PDB entry 2Z9U | X-ray diffraction, 2.00 A resolution | chains A and B

[Chain A (and B)]
Molecule: Aspartate aminotransferase
Organism: Mesorhizobium loti
Notes: EC 2.6.1.30; chain B of this document is another copy of the same molecule, construct and numbering; everything in this record applies to it too
UniProtKB: Q988B8 (Q988B8_RHILO); residue numbers follow UniProt; this construct covers 2-393
Amino-acid sequence (392 residues; numbered 2 to 393; the number before each row is that of its first residue):
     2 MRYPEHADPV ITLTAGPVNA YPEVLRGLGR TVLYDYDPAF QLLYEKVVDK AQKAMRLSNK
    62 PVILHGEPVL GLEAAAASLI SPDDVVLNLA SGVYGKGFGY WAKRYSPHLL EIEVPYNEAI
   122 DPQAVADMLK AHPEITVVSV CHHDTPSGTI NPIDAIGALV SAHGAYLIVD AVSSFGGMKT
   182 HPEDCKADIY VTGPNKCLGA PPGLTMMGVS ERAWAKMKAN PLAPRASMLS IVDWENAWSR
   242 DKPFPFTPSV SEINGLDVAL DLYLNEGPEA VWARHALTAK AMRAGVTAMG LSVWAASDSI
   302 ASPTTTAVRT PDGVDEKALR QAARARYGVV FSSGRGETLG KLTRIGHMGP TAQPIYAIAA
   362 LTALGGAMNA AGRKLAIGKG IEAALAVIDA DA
UniProt features mapped onto this chain:
  - binding site (pyridoxal 5'-phosphate): Glu68, Tyr95, Thr146, Arg345
  - modified residue: Lys197 (N6-(pyridoxal phosphate)lysine)
Reported in the primary citation:
  - catalytic residues: Thr146, Asp171, Lys197 (proposed by the authors, not directly observed)
  - mutagenesis - R336A (20-fold): decreased binding to pyruvate
  - mutagenesis - R336A (2-fold): decreased binding to PM
  - mutagenesis - E68A, E68G: increased catalytic activity on PMP
  - mutagenesis - E68A, E68G: increased binding to PLP
  - mutagenesis - E68A, E68G: decreased catalytic activity on PM
  - specificity-determining residues: Glu68

[Interface between chain A and chain B]
Contacting residue pairs (99; chain A residue first):
  Glu6(A) - Pro39(B)
  Glu6(A) - Ala40(B)  hydrogen bond (backbone-backbone)
  His7(A) - Ala40(B)
  His7(A) - Leu43(B)
  Ala8(A) - Ala40(B)
  Asp9(A) - Thr32(B)
  Pro10(A) - Leu34(B)
  Pro10(A) - Asp38(B)
  Thr13(A) - Tyr35(B)
  Thr15(A) - Tyr35(B)
  Gly17(A) - Tyr35(B)
  Pro18(A) - Val33(B)  hydrophobic
  Pro18(A) - Leu34(B)
  Pro18(A) - Tyr35(B)
  Pro18(A) - Asp36(B)
  Pro18(A) - Thr248(B)
  Val19(A) - Val33(B)
  Asn20(A) - Thr32(B)
  Asn20(A) - Val33(B)  hydrogen bond (backbone-backbone)
  Leu26(A) - Gly30(B)
  Leu26(A) - Arg31(B)
  Leu26(A) - Val33(B)  hydrophobic
  Leu29(A) - Leu29(B)
  Leu29(A) - Ser252(B)
  Gly30(A) - Leu26(B)
  Arg31(A) - Leu26(B)
  Thr32(A) - Asn20(B)
  Val33(A) - Pro18(B)  hydrophobic
  Val33(A) - Val19(B)
  Val33(A) - Asn20(B)  hydrogen bond (backbone-backbone)
  Val33(A) - Ala21(B)
  Leu34(A) - Asp9(B)
  Leu34(A) - Pro10(B)
  Leu34(A) - Pro18(B)
  Tyr35(A) - Thr15(B)
  Tyr35(A) - Gly17(B)
  Tyr35(A) - Pro18(B)
  Tyr35(A) - Val331(B)  hydrophobic
  Tyr35(A) - Phe332(B)
  Tyr35(A) - Ser333(B)
  Tyr35(A) - Ser334(B)
  Asp36(A) - Pro18(B)
  Tyr37(A) - Arg336(B)
  Asp38(A) - Pro10(B)
  Asp38(A) - Arg325(B)  salt bridge
  Asp38(A) - Val331(B)
  Pro39(A) - Glu6(B)
  Pro39(A) - Arg325(B)
  Ala40(A) - Glu6(B)  hydrogen bond (backbone-backbone)
  Ala40(A) - His7(B)
  Ala40(A) - Ala8(B)
  Ala40(A) - Arg325(B)
  Leu43(A) - His7(B)
  Glu68(A) - Phe247(B)
  Glu68(A) - Thr248(B)
  Val70(A) - Met229(B)  hydrophobic
  Val70(A) - Phe247(B)  hydrophobic
  Leu71(A) - Met229(B)
  Glu74(A) - Ser228(B)  hydrogen bond
  Glu74(A) - Met229(B)  hydrogen bond (side chain-backbone)
  Trp102(A) - Ala227(B)  hydrogen bond (side chain-backbone)
  Arg105(A) - Arg226(B)  hydrogen bond (side chain-backbone)
  Arg105(A) - Ala227(B)  hydrogen bond (side chain-backbone)
  Pro202(A) - Ser252(B)
  Pro203(A) - Thr248(B)
  Pro203(A) - Pro249(B)
  Pro203(A) - Ser250(B)
  Pro203(A) - Val251(B)
  Arg226(A) - Arg105(B)  hydrogen bond (backbone-side chain)
  Ala227(A) - Tyr101(B)  hydrophobic
  Ala227(A) - Trp102(B)  hydrogen bond (backbone-side chain)
  Ala227(A) - Arg105(B)  hydrogen bond (backbone-side chain)
  Ser228(A) - Glu74(B)  hydrogen bond
  Met229(A) - Val70(B)  hydrophobic
  Met229(A) - Leu71(B)  hydrophobic
  Met229(A) - Glu74(B)  hydrogen bond (backbone-side chain)
  Met229(A) - Met229(B)  hydrophobic
  Met229(A) - Leu230(B)  hydrophobic
  Leu230(A) - Leu230(B)  hydrophobic
  Phe247(A) - Glu68(B)
  Phe247(A) - Val70(B)  hydrophobic
  Thr248(A) - Pro18(B)
  Thr248(A) - Glu68(B)
  Thr248(A) - Pro203(B)
  Pro249(A) - Pro203(B)
  Ser250(A) - Pro203(B)
  Ser250(A) - Gly204(B)
  Ser252(A) - Leu29(B)
  Ser252(A) - Pro202(B)
  Glu253(A) - Glu253(B)
  Arg325(A) - Asp38(B)  salt bridge
  Arg325(A) - Pro39(B)
  Arg325(A) - Ala40(B)
  Val331(A) - Tyr35(B)  hydrophobic
  Val331(A) - Asp38(B)
  Phe332(A) - Tyr35(B)
  Ser333(A) - Tyr35(B)
  Ser334(A) - Tyr35(B)
  Arg336(A) - Tyr37(B)
Also at the interface, not in a pair above, chain A (53 interface residues in all): Ala21, Gly204, Val251
Also at the interface, not in a pair above, chain B (54 interface residues in all): Thr13

[Summary]
Chain A and chain B form an interface of 53 and 54 residues respectively, with 14 hydrogen bonds and 2 salt
bridges. Polar contacts include Asp38(A)-Arg325(B), Glu74(A)-Ser228(B) and Glu74(A)-Met229(B). The paper
reports catalytic residues Thr146(A), Asp171(A) and Lys197(A); E68A and E68G of chain A increase catalytic
activity on PMP.
Both chains are Aspartate aminotransferase (Mesorhizobium loti). Entry 2Z9U (Crystal structure of
pyridoxamine-pyruvate aminotransferase from Mesorhizobium loti at 2.0 A resolution) was determined by X-ray
diffraction, deposited together with 2Z9V, 2Z9W and 2Z9X.
